PDB entry 7KC0 | electron microscopy, 3.20 A resolution | chains B and C of the 8 polymer chains in the assembly

== Chain B ==
Name: POL31 isoform 1
Organism: Saccharomyces cerevisiae
UniProt: A0A6A5PTG9 (A0A6A5PTG9_YEASX); numbering as in UniProt (aligned over 1-487)
Sequence (487 residues; each row starts with the number of its first residue):
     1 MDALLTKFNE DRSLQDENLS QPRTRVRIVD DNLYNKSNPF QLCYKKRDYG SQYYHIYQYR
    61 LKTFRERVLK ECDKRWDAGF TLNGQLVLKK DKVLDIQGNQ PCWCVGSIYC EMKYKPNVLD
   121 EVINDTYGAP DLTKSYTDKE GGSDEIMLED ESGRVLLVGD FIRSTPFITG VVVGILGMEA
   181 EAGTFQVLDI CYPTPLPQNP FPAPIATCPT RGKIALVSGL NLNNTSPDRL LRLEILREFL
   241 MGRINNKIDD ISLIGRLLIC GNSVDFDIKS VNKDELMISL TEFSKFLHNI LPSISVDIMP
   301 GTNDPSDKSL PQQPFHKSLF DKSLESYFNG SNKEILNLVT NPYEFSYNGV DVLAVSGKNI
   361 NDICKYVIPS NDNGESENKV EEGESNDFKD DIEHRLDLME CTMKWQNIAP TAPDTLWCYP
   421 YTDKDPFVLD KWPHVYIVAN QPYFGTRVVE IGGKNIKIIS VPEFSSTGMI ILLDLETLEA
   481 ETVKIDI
Unresolved in the structure: 1-5, 269-270, 372-387, 487

== Chain C ==
Name: POL32 isoform 1
Organism: Saccharomyces cerevisiae
UniProt: A0A6A5PT00 (A0A6A5PT00_YEASX); residues 8-350 here = UniProt positions 8-350
Sequence (350 residues; each row starts with the number of its first residue):
     1 MDQKASYFIN EKLFTEVKPV LFTDLIHHLK IGPSMAKKLM FDYYKQTTNA KYNCVVICCY
    61 KDQTIKIIHD LSNIPQQDSI IDCFIYAFNP MDSFIPYYDI IDQKDCLTIK NSYELKVSES
   121 SKIIERTKTL EEKSKPLVRP TARSKTTPEE TTGRKSKSKD MGLRSTALLA KMKKDRDDKE
   181 TSRQNELRKR KEENLQKINK QNPEREAQMK ELNNLFVEDD LDTEEVNGGS KPNSPKETDS
   241 NDKDKNNDDL EDLLETTAED SLMDVPKIQQ TKPSETEHSK EPKSEEEPSS FIDEDGYIVT
   301 KRPATSTPPR KPSPVVKRAL SSSKKQETPS SNKRLKKQGT LESFFKRKAK
Unresolved in the structure: 1-3, 49, 91-93, 117-350
Construct notes: initiating methionine (1); expression tag (2-7); conflict T223 (Ala in A0A6A5PT00), G228 (Glu in A0A6A5PT00), S274 (Pro in A0A6A5PT00)
Disulfides: C58-C83

== Chain B / chain C interface ==
Contacting residue pairs - 96 pairs, chain B then chain C:
  T6(B) - V56(C)
  T6(B) - L71(C)
  T6(B) - N73(C)
  K7(B) - Y44(C)
  K7(B) - K45(C)
  N9(B) - C58(C)
  N9(B) - I80(C)
  E10(B) - Y44(C)
  E10(B) - V56(C)
  D11(B) - F41(C)
  D11(B) - K45(C)  salt bridge
  L14(B) - K37(C)
  L14(B) - F41(C)  hydrophobic
  Q15(B) - F41(C)
  D16(B) - S34(C)  hydrogen bond
  N18(B) - S34(C)
  Q21(B) - G32(C)
  Q21(B) - P33(C)
  Q21(B) - M35(C)
  T24(B) - L107(C)
  T24(B) - K110(C)
  R25(B) - T108(C)  hydrogen bond (backbone-backbone)
  R25(B) - I109(C)
  R25(B) - K110(C)  hydrogen bond (backbone-backbone)
  V26(B) - K110(C)
  V26(B) - S112(C)
  R27(B) - I109(C)
  R27(B) - K110(C)  hydrogen bond (backbone-backbone)
  R27(B) - S112(C)  hydrogen bond (backbone-side chain)
  I28(B) - S112(C)  hydrogen bond (backbone-side chain)
  V29(B) - S112(C)
  V29(B) - Y113(C)
  D31(B) - Y113(C)
  L230(B) - Y97(C)  hydrophobic
  L231(B) - Y86(C)  hydrophobic
  L231(B) - Y97(C)
  L233(B) - Y98(C)  hydrogen bond (backbone-side chain)
  E234(B) - Y86(C)
  E234(B) - Y97(C)
  E234(B) - Y98(C)  hydrogen bond (backbone-side chain)
  R237(B) - Y98(C)
  R237(B) - Q103(C)
  E238(B) - T23(C)
  F239(B) - I65(C)  hydrophobic
  M241(B) - L107(C)  hydrophobic
  M241(B) - I109(C)
  R243(B) - I26(C)
  R243(B) - P33(C)
  R243(B) - K37(C)
  R243(B) - F84(C)
  R243(B) - Q103(C)  hydrogen bond
  R243(B) - C106(C)  hydrogen bond (side chain-backbone)
  I244(B) - F22(C)  hydrophobic
  I244(B) - C59(C)
  I244(B) - I65(C)  hydrophobic
  I244(B) - F84(C)
  N246(B) - D82(C)  hydrogen bond
  N246(B) - F84(C)
  K247(B) - T108(C)  hydrogen bond (side chain-backbone)
  K247(B) - I109(C)
  S252(B) - I109(C)
  R256(B) - Y113(C)
  K285(B) - Y97(C)
  K285(B) - Y98(C)
  K285(B) - I100(C)
  F286(B) - Y98(C)
  H288(B) - I100(C)
  N289(B) - Y98(C)
  N289(B) - I100(C)
  N289(B) - Q103(C)
  L291(B) - N111(C)  hydrogen bond (backbone-side chain)
  P292(B) - L107(C)
  P292(B) - N111(C)  hydrogen bond (backbone-backbone)
  S293(B) - I109(C)
  S293(B) - K110(C)
  S293(B) - N111(C)
  I294(B) - N111(C)
  S295(B) - Y113(C)
  Y327(B) - L115(C)  hydrophobic
  N329(B) - K116(C)  hydrogen bond (side chain-backbone)
  S331(B) - K116(C)
  N332(B) - L115(C)
  N332(B) - K116(C)  hydrogen bond (side chain-backbone)
  E334(B) - Y113(C)
  I335(B) - N111(C)
  I335(B) - Y113(C)  hydrophobic
  T482(B) - D62(C)
  T482(B) - Q63(C)
  V483(B) - Q63(C)
  K484(B) - Q63(C)
  K484(B) - T64(C)
  K484(B) - I65(C)  hydrogen bond (backbone-backbone)
  I485(B) - I65(C)
  D486(B) - I65(C)  hydrogen bond (backbone-backbone)
  D486(B) - K66(C)
  D486(B) - I67(C)
Also at the interface, not in a pair above, chain B (59 interface residues in all): S13, R23, D30, I235, L240, G242, I251, E282
Also at the interface, not in a pair above, chain C (49 interface residues in all): L21, K38, I57, I68, Q77, I81, C83, I85, I101

== Overview ==
59 residues of chain B and 49 residues of chain C are in contact; the contacts include 18 hydrogen bonds and 1
salt bridge. Among the polar pairs are D11(B)-K45(C), D16(B)-S34(C) and R27(B)-S112(C).
Here chain B is POL31 isoform 1 and chain C is POL32 isoform 1, both from Saccharomyces cerevisiae. Entry 7KC0
(Structure of the Saccharomyces cerevisiae replicative polymerase delta in complex with a primer/template and
the PCNA ...) was determined by electron microscopy.
